PDB entry 2BU5 | X-ray diffraction, 2.35 A resolution | chain A

Chain A:
Name: Pyruvate dehydrogenase kinase isoenzyme 2
Organism: Homo sapiens
Notes: EC 2.7.1.99
UniProt: Q15119 (PDK2_HUMAN); residues 8-399 here correspond to UniProt positions 16-407 (UniProt number = residue number + 8)
Amino-acid sequence (394 residues; numbered 6 to 399; the number before each row is that of its first residue):
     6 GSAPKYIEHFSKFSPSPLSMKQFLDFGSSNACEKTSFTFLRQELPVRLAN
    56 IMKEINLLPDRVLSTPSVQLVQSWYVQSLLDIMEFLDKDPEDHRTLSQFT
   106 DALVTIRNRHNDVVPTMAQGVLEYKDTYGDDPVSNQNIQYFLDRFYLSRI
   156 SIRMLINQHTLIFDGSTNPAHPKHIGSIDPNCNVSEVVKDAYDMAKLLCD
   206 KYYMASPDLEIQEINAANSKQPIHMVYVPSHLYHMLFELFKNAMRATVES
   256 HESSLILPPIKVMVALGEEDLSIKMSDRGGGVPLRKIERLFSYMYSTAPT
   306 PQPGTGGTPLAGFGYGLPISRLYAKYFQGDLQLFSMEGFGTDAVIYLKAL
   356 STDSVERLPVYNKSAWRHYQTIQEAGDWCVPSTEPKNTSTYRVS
Disordered / not traced: 32-33, 170-177, 305-318, 386-399
Small-molecule neighbours: TF1 (4-({(2R,5S)-2,5-dimethyl-4-[(2R)-3,3,3-trifluoro-2-hydroxy-2-methylpropanoyl]piperazin-1-yl}carbonyl)benzonitrile): Ser21, Leu23, Gln27, Phe28, Phe31, Thr40, Ser41, Phe44, Leu45, Leu160, Gln163, His164, Ile167
Curated features (UniProtKB/Swiss-Prot):
  - binding site (ATP): Glu243 to Arg250, Asp282, Ser301, Thr302, Gly317 to Leu322
  - modified residue: Tyr207 (Phosphotyrosine), Tyr208 (Phosphotyrosine), Lys368 (N6-succinyllysine)

Summary:
Chain A binds compound TF1. UniProt lists 17 ATP-binding residues.
Chain A is Pyruvate dehydrogenase kinase isoenzyme 2 (Homo sapiens); the structure, crystal structures of
human pyruvate dehydrogenase kinase 2 containing physiological and synthetic ligands, was determined by X-ray
diffraction together with 2BTZ, 2BU2, 2BU6, 2BU7 and 2BU8 from the same study.
